Entry 6HW4 (X-ray diffraction, 2.90 A resolution); this record covers chains J and X of the 28 polymer chains in the assembly.

[Chain J (and X)]
Molecule: Proteasome subunit beta type-4
Source organism: Saccharomyces cerevisiae (strain ATCC 204508 / S288c)
Notes: EC 3.4.25.1; chain X of this document is another copy of the same molecule, construct and numbering; everything in this record applies to it too
Reference sequence: P22141 (PSB4_YEAST); residue numbers follow UniProt; this construct covers 1-198
Sequence (198 residues; numbered 1 to 198; the number before each row is that of its first residue):
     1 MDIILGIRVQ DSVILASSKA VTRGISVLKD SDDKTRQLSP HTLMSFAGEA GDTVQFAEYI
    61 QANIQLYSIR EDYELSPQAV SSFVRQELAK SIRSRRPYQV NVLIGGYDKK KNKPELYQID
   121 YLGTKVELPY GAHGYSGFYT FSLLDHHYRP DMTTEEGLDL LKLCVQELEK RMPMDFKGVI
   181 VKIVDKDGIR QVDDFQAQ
Unresolved in the structure: 196-198
UniProt features mapped onto this chain:
  - modified residue: M1 (N-acetylmethionine), S76 (Phosphoserine)

[Interface between chain J and chain X]
Pairs across the interface - 38 pairs, chain J then chain X:
  T22(J) - P173(X)
  G24(J) - P173(X)
  I25(J) - Y135(X)  hydrophobic
  I25(J) - Y139(X)  hydrogen bond (backbone-side chain)
  I25(J) - R171(X)
  I25(J) - P173(X)
  S26(J) - Y139(X)  hydrogen bond
  S26(J) - R171(X)
  V27(J) - K170(X)
  V27(J) - R171(X)  hydrogen bond (backbone-side chain)
  V27(J) - M172(X)
  L28(J) - R171(X)
  Y135(J) - I25(X)  hydrophobic
  Y139(J) - I25(X)  hydrogen bond (side chain-backbone)
  Y139(J) - S26(X)  hydrogen bond
  E169(J) - D175(X)
  E169(J) - K177(X)  hydrogen bond (backbone-side chain)
  K170(J) - V27(X)
  K170(J) - K177(X)  hydrogen bond (backbone-side chain)
  R171(J) - I25(X)
  R171(J) - S26(X)
  R171(J) - V27(X)  hydrogen bond (side chain-backbone)
  R171(J) - L28(X)
  M172(J) - V27(X)
  P173(J) - T22(X)
  P173(J) - G24(X)
  P173(J) - I25(X)  hydrophobic
  P173(J) - M174(X)
  P173(J) - D175(X)  hydrogen bond (backbone-backbone)
  M174(J) - P173(X)
  M174(J) - M174(X)  hydrophobic
  M174(J) - D175(X)
  D175(J) - E169(X)
  D175(J) - P173(X)  hydrogen bond (backbone-backbone)
  D175(J) - M174(X)
  D175(J) - D175(X)
  K177(J) - E169(X)  hydrogen bond (side chain-backbone)
  K177(J) - K170(X)  hydrogen bond (side chain-backbone)
Also at the interface, not in a pair above, chain J (18 interface residues in all): D30, F138
Also at the interface, not in a pair above, chain X (18 interface residues in all): D30, F138

[In short]
Chain J and chain X each contribute 18 residues to their interface, with 12 hydrogen bonds. Polar contacts
include I25(J)-Y139(X), S26(J)-Y139(X) and V27(J)-R171(X).
Chain J and chain X are both Proteasome subunit beta type-4 (Saccharomyces cerevisiae (strain ATCC 204508 /
S288c)); the structure, Yeast 20S proteasome in complex with 16, was determined by X-ray diffraction (same
publication as 6HTB, 6HTC, 6HTD, 6HTP, 6HTR, 6HUB and 30 further entries).
